7ZXM - chains A and K of the 12 polymer chains in the assembly; structure by electron microscopy, 2.14 A resolution.

Chain A (and K):
Molecule: Gap junction beta-1 protein
Organism: Homo sapiens
Notes: chain K of this document is another copy of the same molecule, construct and numbering; everything in this record applies to it too
Reference sequence: P08034 (CXB1_HUMAN); residue numbers follow UniProt; this construct covers 1-283
Chain sequence (283 residues; row label = number of the first residue in the row):
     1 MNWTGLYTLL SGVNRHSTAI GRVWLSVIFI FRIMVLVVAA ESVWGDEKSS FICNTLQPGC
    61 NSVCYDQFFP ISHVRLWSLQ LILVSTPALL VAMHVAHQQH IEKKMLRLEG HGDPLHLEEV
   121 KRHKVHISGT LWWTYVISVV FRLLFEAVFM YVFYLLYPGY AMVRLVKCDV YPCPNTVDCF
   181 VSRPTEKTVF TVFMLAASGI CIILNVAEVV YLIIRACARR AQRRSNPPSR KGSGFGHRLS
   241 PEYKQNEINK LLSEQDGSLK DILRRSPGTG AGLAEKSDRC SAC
Not modelled in the structure: 1-15, 104-128, 218-283
Swiss-Prot annotation at these positions:
  - modified residue (Phosphoserine): Ser-233, Ser-258, Ser-266, Ser-277
Disulfide bonds: Cys-53/Cys-179, Cys-60/Cys-173, Cys-64/Cys-168
From the paper describing this entry:
  - self-association interface (contacts with another copy of this molecule): Asn-175 to Asp-178
  - mutagenesis - W3S, R22G: unchanged localization
  - disease-associated variants - W3S, R22G (citing earlier work)

Chain A / chain K interface:
Residue-residue contacts (21; chain A residue first):
  Asn-54(A) / Thr-55(K)
  Asn-54(A) / Leu-56(K)  hydrogen bond (side chain-backbone)
  Asn-54(A) / Gln-57(K)  hydrogen bond
  Asn-54(A) / Pro-174(K)
  Thr-55(A) / Asn-54(K)
  Thr-55(A) / Leu-56(K)
  Leu-56(A) / Asn-54(K)  hydrogen bond (backbone-side chain)
  Leu-56(A) / Thr-55(K)
  Leu-56(A) / Leu-56(K)  hydrophobic
  Gln-57(A) / Asn-54(K)  hydrogen bond
  Lys-167(A) / Asn-175(K)  hydrogen bond
  Pro-174(A) / Asn-54(K)
  Pro-174(A) / Asp-178(K)
  Asn-175(A) / Lys-167(K)  hydrogen bond
  Asn-175(A) / Thr-176(K)  hydrogen bond (side chain-backbone)
  Asn-175(A) / Val-177(K)
  Asn-175(A) / Asp-178(K)  hydrogen bond
  Thr-176(A) / Asn-175(K)  hydrogen bond (backbone-side chain)
  Val-177(A) / Asn-175(K)
  Asp-178(A) / Pro-174(K)
  Asp-178(A) / Asn-175(K)  hydrogen bond
Also at the interface, not in a pair above, chain A (11 interface residues in all): Cys-53
Also at the interface, not in a pair above, chain K (11 interface residues in all): Cys-53

In short:
The chain A/chain K interface involves 11 residues from each chain, with 10 hydrogen bonds. Polar contacts
include Asn-54(A)/Leu-56(K), Asn-54(A)/Gln-57(K) and Lys-167(A)/Asn-175(K). From the paper: W3S and R22G of
chain A leave localization unchanged; a self-association interface involving Asn-175(A).
Both chains are Gap junction beta-1 protein (Homo sapiens). Entry 7ZXM (cryo-EM structure of Connexin 32 gap
junction channel) was determined by electron microscopy, deposited together with 7ZXN, 7ZXO, 7ZXP, 7ZXQ and
7ZXT.
